PDB entry 3J16 | electron microscopy, 7.20 A resolution (low resolution: residue-level contacts below are approximate; hydrogen-bond / salt-bridge calls are withheld) | chains A and L of the 12 polymer chains in the assembly

[Chain A]
Name: Dom34p
From: Saccharomyces cerevisiae
Reference sequence: P33309 (DOM34_YEAST); residue numbers follow UniProt; this construct covers 1-386
Chain sequence (386 residues; row label = number of the first residue in the row):
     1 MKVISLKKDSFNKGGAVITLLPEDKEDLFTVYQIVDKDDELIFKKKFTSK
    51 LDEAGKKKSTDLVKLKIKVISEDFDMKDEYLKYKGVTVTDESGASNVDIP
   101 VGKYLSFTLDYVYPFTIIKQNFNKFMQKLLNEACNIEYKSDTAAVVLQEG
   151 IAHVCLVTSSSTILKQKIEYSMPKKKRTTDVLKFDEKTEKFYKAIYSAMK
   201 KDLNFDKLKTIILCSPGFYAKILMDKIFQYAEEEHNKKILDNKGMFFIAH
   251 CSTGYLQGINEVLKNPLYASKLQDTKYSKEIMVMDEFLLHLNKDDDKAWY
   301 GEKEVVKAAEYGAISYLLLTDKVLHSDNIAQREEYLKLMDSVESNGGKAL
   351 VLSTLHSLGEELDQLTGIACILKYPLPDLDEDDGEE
Swiss-Prot annotation at these positions:
  - mutagenesis: Glu23 (E23A: Does not affect the No-Go Decay (NGD) pathway), Glu26 (E26A: Does not affect the No-Go Decay (NGD) pathway), Asp27 (D27A: Reduced No-Go Decay (NGD) pathway), Lys174 to Arg177 (Reduced ability to trigger the No-Go Decay (NGD) pathway, reduced ability to promote degradation of non-functional rRNAs), Lys174 to Lys176 (Reduced No-Go Decay (NGD) pathway), Pro216 to Phe218 (Reduced No-Go Decay (NGD) pathway), Pro216 (P216A: Reduced No-Go Decay (NGD) pathway), Tyr300 (Y300A: Reduced ability to trigger the No-Go Decay (NGD) pathway, reduced ability to promote degradation of non-functional rRNAs; when associated with A-361), Glu361 to Gln364 (Reduced ability to trigger the No-Go Decay (NGD) pathway, reduced ability to promote degradation of non-functional rRNAs), Glu361 (E361A: Reduced ability to trigger the No-Go Decay (NGD) pathway, reduced ability to promote degradation of non-functional rRNAs; when associated with A-300 ...)

[Chain L]
Molecule: P-site tRNA
From: Saccharomyces cerevisiae
Sequence (75 nucleotides; numbered 1 to 75; the number before each row is that of its first residue):
     1 UCCGUGAUAGUUUAAUGGUCAGAAUGGGCGCUUGUCGCGUGCCAGAUCGG
    51 GGUUCAAUUCCCCGUCGCGGAGCCA

[Chain A / chain L interface]
Contacting residue pairs (10):
  Ser171(A) - G67(L)
  Arg177(A) - A71(L)
  Arg177(A) - G72(L)
  Thr178(A) - U1(L)
  Val181(A) - U1(L)
  Leu182(A) - U1(L)
  Lys183(A) - G67(L)
  Glu186(A) - U65(L)
  Lys187(A) - U65(L)
  Lys187(A) - C66(L)
Interface residues without a listed pair, chain A (9 interface residues in all): Lys174

[Summary]
Chain A and chain L form an interface of 9 and 6 residues respectively. UniProt lists 15 mutagenesis sites on
chain A.
Here chain A is Dom34p and chain L is P-site tRNA, both from Saccharomyces cerevisiae. Entry 3J16 (Models of
ribosome-bound Dom34p and Rli1p and their ribosomal binding partners) was determined by electron microscopy,
deposited together with 3J15.
